PDB entry 7VW0 | X-ray diffraction, 1.45 A resolution | chains A and B

== Chain A (and B) ==
Name: DUF305 domain-containing protein
Source organism: Escherichia coli
Notes: chain B of this document is another copy of the same molecule, construct and numbering; everything in this record applies to it too
UniProt: Q6EME5 (Q6EME5_ECOLX); residues 21-116 here correspond to UniProt positions 38-133 (UniProt number = residue number + 17)
Amino-acid sequence (105 residues; each row starts with the number of its first residue):
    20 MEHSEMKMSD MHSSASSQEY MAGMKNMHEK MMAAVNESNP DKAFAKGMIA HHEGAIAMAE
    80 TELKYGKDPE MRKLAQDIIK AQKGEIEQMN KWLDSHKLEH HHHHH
Unresolved in the structure: 20-29, 117-124 (chain B: 20-26, 121-124)
Construct notes: initiating methionine (20); expression tag (117-124)

== Interface between chain A and chain B ==
Contacting residue pairs (90; chain A residue first):
  His-31(A) with Asn-55(B)
  Ser-32(A) with Asn-55(B), hydrogen bond (side chain-backbone); Ser-57(B)
  Ser-36(A) with Val-54(B), hydrogen bond (side chain-backbone); Asn-55(B), hydrogen bond (side chain-backbone); Glu-56(B), hydrogen bond (side chain-backbone)
  Tyr-39(A) with Val-54(B), hydrophobic; Pro-59(B), hydrogen bond (side chain-backbone); Ala-62(B), hydrophobic; Phe-63(B)
  Met-40(A) with Met-51(B); Val-54(B), hydrophobic; Asn-55(B)
  Met-43(A) with Met-50(B), hydrophobic; Met-51(B), hydrophobic; Val-54(B), hydrophobic
  Lys-44(A) with Met-51(B)
  His-47(A) with Met-43(B); Lys-44(B); His-47(B), hydrogen bond
  Met-50(A) with Met-43(B), hydrophobic; His-47(B), hydrogen bond; Met-77(B), hydrophobic
  Met-51(A) with Met-40(B); Met-43(B), hydrophobic
  Val-54(A) with Ser-36(B), hydrogen bond (backbone-side chain); Tyr-39(B), hydrophobic; Met-40(B), hydrophobic; Met-43(B), hydrophobic
  Asn-55(A) with His-31(B); Ser-32(B), hydrogen bond (side chain-backbone); Ser-36(B); Met-40(B)
  Glu-56(A) with Ser-36(B), hydrogen bond (backbone-side chain)
  Ser-57(A) with Ser-35(B)
  Pro-59(A) with Ser-35(B); Tyr-39(B), hydrogen bond (backbone-side chain); Glu-81(B); Tyr-84(B)
  Asp-60(A) with Glu-81(B); Gly-85(B); Lys-86(B), hydrogen bond (side chain-backbone); Asp-87(B), hydrogen bond (side chain-backbone)
  Ala-62(A) with Tyr-39(B), hydrophobic
  Phe-63(A) with Tyr-39(B); Ala-78(B), hydrophobic; Glu-81(B); Met-90(B); Ala-94(B), hydrophobic
  Gly-66(A) with Met-77(B)
  Met-67(A) with Ala-74(B); Met-77(B), hydrogen bond (backbone-side chain); Ile-97(B), hydrophobic
  His-70(A) with Met-46(B); His-70(B), hydrogen bond (side chain-backbone); Gly-73(B); Ala-74(B), hydrogen bond (side chain-backbone)
  Ala-74(A) with Met-67(B); His-70(B)
  Met-77(A) with Met-50(B), hydrophobic; Phe-63(B); Gly-66(B); Met-67(B), hydrogen bond (side chain-backbone)
  Ala-78(A) with Phe-63(B), hydrophobic
  Glu-81(A) with Pro-59(B); Asp-60(B); Phe-63(B)
  Tyr-84(A) with Pro-59(B)
  Gly-85(A) with Asp-60(B)
  Lys-86(A) with Asp-60(B), hydrogen bond (backbone-side chain)
  Asp-87(A) with Asp-60(B), hydrogen bond (backbone-side chain); Trp-111(B), hydrogen bond
  Glu-89(A) with Gln-107(B), hydrogen bond; Trp-111(B)
  Met-90(A) with Phe-63(B); Trp-111(B)
  Leu-93(A) with Glu-104(B); Gln-107(B); Met-108(B), hydrophobic
  Ala-94(A) with Phe-63(B), hydrophobic
  Ile-97(A) with Met-67(B), hydrophobic; Glu-104(B)
  Glu-104(A) with Leu-93(B); Ile-97(B)
  Gln-107(A) with Glu-89(B), hydrogen bond; Leu-93(B)
  Met-108(A) with Leu-93(B), hydrophobic
  Trp-111(A) with Asp-87(B), hydrogen bond; Glu-89(B); Met-90(B)
Also at the interface, not in a pair above, chain A (46 interface residues in all): Met-30, Ser-33, Ser-35, Met-46, Ala-64, His-71, Arg-91, Gln-101
Also at the interface, not in a pair above, chain B (46 interface residues in all): Met-27, Ser-28, Ser-33, Ala-64, His-71

== In short ==
Chain A and chain B each contribute 46 residues to their interface, with 23 hydrogen bonds. Among the polar
pairs are Ser-32(A)/Asn-55(B), Ser-36(A)/Val-54(B) and Ser-36(A)/Asn-55(B).
Chain A and chain B are both DUF305 domain-containing protein (Escherichia coli); the structure, Structure of
a dimeric periplasmic protein, was determined by X-ray diffraction, deposited together with 7VW2.
